Entry 1R9Y (X-ray diffraction, 1.57 A resolution); this record covers chain A.

== Chain A ==
Protein: Cytosine deaminase
Organism: Escherichia coli
Notes: EC 3.5.4.1
UniProt: P25524 (CODA_ECOLI); residue numbers follow UniProt; this construct covers 1-426
Chain sequence (430 residues; row label = number of the first residue in the row; numbers below 1 keep their minus sign (Gly-3 is residue -3)):
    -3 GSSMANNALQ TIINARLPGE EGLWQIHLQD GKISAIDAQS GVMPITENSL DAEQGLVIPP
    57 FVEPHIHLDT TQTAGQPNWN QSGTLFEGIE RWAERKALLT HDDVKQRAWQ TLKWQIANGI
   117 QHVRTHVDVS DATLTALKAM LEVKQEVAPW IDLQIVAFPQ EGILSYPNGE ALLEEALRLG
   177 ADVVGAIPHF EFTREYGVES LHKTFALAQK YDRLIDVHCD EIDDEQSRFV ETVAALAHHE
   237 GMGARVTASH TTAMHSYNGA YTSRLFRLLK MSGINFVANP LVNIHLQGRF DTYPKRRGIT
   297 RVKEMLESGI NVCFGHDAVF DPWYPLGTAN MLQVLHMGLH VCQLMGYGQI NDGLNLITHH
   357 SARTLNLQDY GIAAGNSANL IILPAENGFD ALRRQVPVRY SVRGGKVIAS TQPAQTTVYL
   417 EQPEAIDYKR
Not modelled in the structure: -3 to 3
Differences from the reference sequence: cloning artifact (-3 to 0); engineered mutation Ala1 (Ser in P25524), Ala314 (Asp in P25524)
Metal / ion sites: Fe ion: His61, His63, His214

== Overview ==
His61, His63 and His214 form the Fe ion site.
Chain A is Cytosine deaminase (Escherichia coli); the structure, Bacterial cytosine deaminase D314A mutant,
was determined by X-ray diffraction (same publication as 1R9X, 1R9Z, 1RA0, 1RA5 and 1RAK).
